PDB entry 8CEF | X-ray diffraction, 2.49 A resolution | chains B and D of the 5 polymer chains in the assembly

Chain B:
Molecule: 26-nt DNA strand
Sequence (26 nucleotides; each row starts with the number of its first residue):
     1 TCGTAAAGGTCACGGTGACCTTGACA

Chain D:
Name: Nuclear receptor DNA binding domain
Source organism: Mus musculus
Sequence (126 residues; row label = number of the first residue in the row):
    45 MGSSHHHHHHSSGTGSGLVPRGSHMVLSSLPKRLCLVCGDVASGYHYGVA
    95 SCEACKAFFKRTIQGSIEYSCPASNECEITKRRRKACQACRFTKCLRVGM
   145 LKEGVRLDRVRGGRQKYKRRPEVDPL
Unresolved in the structure: 45-74, 159-170
Ion coordination: Zn2+ site 1: Cys79, Cys82, Cys96, Cys99; Zn2+ site 2: Cys115, Cys121, Cys131, Cys134
Reported in the primary citation:
  - self-association interface (contacts with another copy of this molecule); pairs are residue here / residue on that copy: Ser114-Arg127, Glu122-Pro116 (hydrogen bond), Arg127-Pro116
  - conformationally variable residues (loop rearrangement, order/disorder transition): Lys100, Lys104, Glu122 to Ala130
  - binding site for the 26-nt DNA strand (chain B): Glu97, Arg105, Arg128, Lys129, Arg158
  - contacts within the chain: Lys129-Ala130 (hydrogen bond), Arg150-Gly156 (backbone contact), Arg150-Gly157 (backbone contact)
  - binding site for the 26-nt DNA strand: Glu97, Lys100, Lys104, Arg105, Arg155
  - binding site for the 26-nt DNA strand: Arg105, Tyr161
  - specificity-determining residues: Glu97 (proposed by the authors, not directly observed)
  - binding site for the 26-nt DNA strand: Tyr161

Interface between chain B and chain D:
Contacting residue pairs - 26 pairs, chain B then chain D:
  DA5(B) - Arg158(D)  hydrogen bond to the base
  DA6(B) - Gly88(D)  phosphate contact
  DA6(B) - Tyr89(D)  hydrogen bond to the phosphate
  DA6(B) - Gly156(D)  base contact
  DA7(B) - Tyr89(D)  phosphate contact
  DA7(B) - His90(D)  salt bridge to the phosphate
  DA7(B) - Tyr91(D)  hydrogen bond to the phosphate
  DA7(B) - Lys100(D)  base contact
  DA7(B) - Gly148(D)  sugar contact
  DA7(B) - Arg150(D)  phosphate contact
  DA7(B) - Val154(D)  sugar contact
  DA7(B) - Arg155(D)  base contact
  DA7(B) - Gly156(D)  hydrogen bond to the base
  DG8(B) - Tyr91(D)  hydrogen bond to the phosphate
  DG8(B) - Lys100(D)  hydrogen bond to the base
  DG8(B) - Lys104(D)  phosphate contact
  DG8(B) - Gly148(D)  phosphate contact
  DG8(B) - Val149(D)  phosphate contact
  DG8(B) - Arg150(D)  hydrogen bond to the phosphate
  DG8(B) - Arg153(D)  phosphate contact
  DG8(B) - Val154(D)  sugar contact
  DG8(B) - Arg155(D)  sugar contact
  DG9(B) - Lys104(D)  hydrogen bond to the base
  DG9(B) - Gln108(D)  phosphate contact
  DG9(B) - Arg153(D)  phosphate contact
  DG9(B) - Arg155(D)  hydrogen bond to the sugar
Also at the interface, not in a pair above, chain D (16 interface residues in all): Glu97

Summary:
The interface between chain B and chain D involves 5 residues on one side and 16 on the other, with 9 hydrogen
bonds and 1 salt bridge. Among the polar pairs are DA5(B)-Arg158(D), DA7(B)-Gly156(D) and DG8(B)-Lys100(D).
The paper reports a binding site for the 26-nt DNA strand at Glu97(D), Lys100(D) and Lys104(D) among others; a
binding site for the 26-nt DNA strand (chain B) at Glu97(D), Arg105(D) and Arg128(D) among others.
Here chain B is a 26-nt DNA strand and chain D is Nuclear receptor DNA binding domain (Mus musculus). Entry
8CEF (Asymmetric Dimerization in a Transcription Factor Superfamily is Promoted by Allosteric Interactions
with DNA) was determined by X-ray diffraction.
